4U5D - chains B and C of the 6 polymer chains in the assembly; structure by X-ray diffraction, 3.58 A resolution.

Chain B (and C):
Molecule: Glutamate receptor 2
From: Rattus norvegicus
Notes: chain C of this document is another copy of the same molecule, construct and numbering; everything in this record applies to it too
UniProt: P19491 (GRIA2_RAT); aligned to UniProt positions 25-838 over residues 6-824 (the alignment contains insertions or deletions, so no single offset holds)
Chain sequence (814 residues; row label = number of the first residue in the row; note: 5 numbers in that range are skipped by the numbering (no residue carries them; nothing is unmodelled there)):
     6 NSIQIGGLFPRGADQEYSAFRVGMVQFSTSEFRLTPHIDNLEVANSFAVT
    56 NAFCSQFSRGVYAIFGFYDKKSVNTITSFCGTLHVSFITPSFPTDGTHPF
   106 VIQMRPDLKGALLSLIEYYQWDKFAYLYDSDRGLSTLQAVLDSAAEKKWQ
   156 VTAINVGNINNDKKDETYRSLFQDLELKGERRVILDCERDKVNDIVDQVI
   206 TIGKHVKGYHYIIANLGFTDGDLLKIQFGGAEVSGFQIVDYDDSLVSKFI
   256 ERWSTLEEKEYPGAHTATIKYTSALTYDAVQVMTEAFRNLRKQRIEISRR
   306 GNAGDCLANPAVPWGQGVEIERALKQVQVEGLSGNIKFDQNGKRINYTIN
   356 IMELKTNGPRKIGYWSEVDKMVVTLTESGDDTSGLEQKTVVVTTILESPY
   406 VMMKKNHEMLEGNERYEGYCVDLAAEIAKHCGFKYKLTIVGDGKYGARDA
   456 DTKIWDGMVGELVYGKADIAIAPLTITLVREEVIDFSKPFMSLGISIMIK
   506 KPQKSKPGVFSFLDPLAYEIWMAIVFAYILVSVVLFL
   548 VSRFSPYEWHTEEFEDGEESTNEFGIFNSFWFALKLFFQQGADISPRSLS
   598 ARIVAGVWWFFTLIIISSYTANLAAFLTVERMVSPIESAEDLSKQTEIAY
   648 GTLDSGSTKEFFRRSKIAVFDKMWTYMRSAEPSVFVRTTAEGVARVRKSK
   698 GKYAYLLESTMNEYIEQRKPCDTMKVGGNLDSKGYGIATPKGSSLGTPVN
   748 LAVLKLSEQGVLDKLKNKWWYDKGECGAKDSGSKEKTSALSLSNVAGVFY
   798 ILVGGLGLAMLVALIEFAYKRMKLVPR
Not modelled in the structure: 386-389, 548-596, 775-787, 815-824 (chain C: 382-389, 548-596, 815-824)
Differences from the reference sequence: engineered mutation Gly184 (Lys203 in P19491), Glu237 (Asn256 in P19491), Asp385 (Asn406 in P19491), Gln392 (Asn413 in P19491), Asp461 (Asn482 in P19491), Ala528 (Cys549 in P19491), Leu535 (Gly556 in P19491), Glu565 (Ser586 in P19491), Phe577 (Leu598 in P19491), Ala580 (Ser601 in P19491), Lys582 (Gly603 in P19491), Leu583 (Ala604 in P19491), Phe585 (Met606 in P19491), Ala589 (Cys610 in P19491), Ala598 (Gly619 in P19491), Ala602 (Gly623 in P19491), Ala815 (Cys836 in P19491), Arg818 (Ser839 in P19491), Met819 (Arg840 in P19491), Lys820 (Ala841 in P19491), Leu821 (Glu842 in P19491), Val822 (Ala843 in P19491), Pro823 (Lys844 in P19491)
Curated features (UniProtKB/Swiss-Prot):
  - binding site (L-glutamate): Thr482
  - glycosylation: Asn351 (N-linked (GlcNAc...) asparagine)
Cystine bridges: Cys59-Cys311, Cys718-Cys773
Covalent attachments: N-acetylglucosamine (NAG) linked to Asn351
Residues lining bound ligands:
  - FWF (N,N'-[biphenyl-4,4'-diyldi(2R)propane-2,1-diyl]dipropane-2-sulfonamide): Ile481, Lys493, Pro494, Phe495, Met496, Ser497, Ser729, Lys730, Gly731, Val750, Leu751, Ser754, Leu759
  - 3-(carboxymethyl)-4-isopropenylproline (KAI): Glu402, Tyr450, Pro478, Leu479, Thr480, Arg485, Leu650, Ser652, Gly653, Ser654, Thr655, Thr686, Glu705, Met708, Tyr732
Reported in the primary citation:
  - conformationally variable residues (helix shift, side-chain flip): Phe623 to Val626, Ile633
  - mutagenesis - I633A, I633E: decreased signaling
  - mutagenesis - I633A, I633E: unchanged expression

Chain B / chain C interface:
Contacting residue pairs - 60 pairs, chain B then chain C:
  Ile481(B) - Leu751(C)  hydrophobic
  Thr482(B) - Glu755(C)
  Leu483(B) - Leu748(C)
  Leu483(B) - Leu751(C)  hydrophobic
  Leu483(B) - Lys752(C)
  Leu483(B) - Glu755(C)  hydrogen bond (backbone-side chain)
  Glu486(B) - Leu751(C)
  Phe491(B) - Lys493(C)  hydrogen bond (backbone-side chain)
  Ser492(B) - Lys493(C)
  Lys493(B) - Glu486(C)  salt bridge
  Lys493(B) - Phe491(C)  hydrogen bond (side chain-backbone)
  Lys493(B) - Ser492(C)
  Lys493(B) - Lys493(C)
  Asp519(B) - Leu787(C)
  Pro520(B) - Leu787(C)
  Leu521(B) - Leu787(C)  hydrophobic
  Ala522(B) - Leu787(C)
  Glu524(B) - Leu789(C)
  Ile525(B) - Leu787(C)
  Ile525(B) - Val792(C)  hydrophobic
  Ile525(B) - Phe796(C)
  Ala528(B) - Phe796(C)
  Ile529(B) - Phe796(C)
  Ala532(B) - Leu799(C)  hydrophobic
  Val536(B) - Leu803(C)  hydrophobic
  Leu542(B) - Met807(C)  hydrophobic
  Ser597(B) - Ala810(C)
  Ile600(B) - Ala806(C)  hydrophobic
  Val601(B) - Leu803(C)  hydrophobic
  Val601(B) - Ala806(C)  hydrophobic
  Val604(B) - Leu799(C)  hydrophobic
  Phe608(B) - Val795(C)
  Phe608(B) - Phe796(C)  hydrophobic
  Phe608(B) - Leu799(C)  hydrophobic
  Leu610(B) - Ile613(C)  hydrophobic
  Ile611(B) - Tyr616(C)
  Ile612(B) - Phe796(C)  hydrophobic
  Ser614(B) - Tyr616(C)
  Ser614(B) - Thr617(C)  hydrogen bond
  Thr617(B) - Thr617(C)
  Ala618(B) - Thr617(C)
  Ala618(B) - Leu620(C)  hydrophobic
  Ala618(B) - Ala621(C)
  Ala618(B) - Leu624(C)
  Asn619(B) - Leu624(C)
  Asn619(B) - Ala786(C)
  Asn619(B) - Leu787(C)
  Ala622(B) - Leu624(C)  hydrophobic
  Ala622(B) - Thr625(C)
  Phe623(B) - Ser785(C)
  Phe623(B) - Ala786(C)  hydrophobic
  Thr625(B) - Thr625(C)
  Val626(B) - Arg628(C)
  Asn747(B) - Glu486(C)  hydrogen bond
  Leu748(B) - Leu483(C)  hydrophobic
  Leu751(B) - Leu483(C)  hydrophobic
  Leu751(B) - Glu486(C)
  Lys752(B) - Leu483(C)
  Glu755(B) - Arg661(C)  salt bridge
  Gln756(B) - Ile664(C)
Interface residues without a listed pair, chain B (51 interface residues in all): Glu487, Pro494, Val539, Trp605, Phe607, Ser615, Ala621, Lys663, Ser754, Gly757, Asp760
Interface residues without a listed pair, chain C (41 interface residues in all): Ile481, Thr482, Pro494, Trp526, Phe658, Ser729, Gln756, Ser788, Gly802, Val809

Summary:
51 residues of chain B and 41 residues of chain C are in contact; the contacts include 5 hydrogen bonds and 2
salt bridges. Among the polar pairs are Lys493(B)-Glu486(C), Glu755(B)-Arg661(C) and Leu483(B)-Glu755(C).
Chain B binds 3-(carboxymethyl)-4-isopropenylproline and compound FWF. From the paper: I633A and I633E of
chain B reduce signaling; conformational variability at Phe623(B) and Ile633(B).
Chain B and chain C are both Glutamate receptor 2 (Rattus norvegicus); the structure, Crystal structure of
GluA2, con-ikot-ikot snail toxin, partial agonist KA and postitive modulator (R,R)-2b complex, was determined
by X-ray diffraction (same publication as 4U5B, 4U5C, 4U5E and 4U5F).
